Entry 3LEK (X-ray diffraction, 2.00 A resolution); this record covers chain A.

Chain A:
Molecule: Platelet aggregation factor Sm-hPAF
From: Streptococcus mitis
Notes: fragment: Mutant of the lectin domain of lectinolysin, residues 43 to 184
Reference sequence: Q2PHL4 (Q2PHL4_STRMT); residues 38-190 here = UniProt positions 38-190
Sequence (153 residues; each row starts with the number of its first residue):
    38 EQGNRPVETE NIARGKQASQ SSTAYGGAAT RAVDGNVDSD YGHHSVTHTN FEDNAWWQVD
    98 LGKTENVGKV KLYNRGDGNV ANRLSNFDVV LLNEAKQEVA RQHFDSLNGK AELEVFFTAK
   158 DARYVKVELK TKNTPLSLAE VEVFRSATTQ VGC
Disordered / not traced: 38-43, 185-190
Sequence notes: engineered mutation C190 (Gln in Q2PHL4)
Ion coordination: Ca2+: R68, D71, N73, S82, A176, E177; Ni2+ near H80 (its only coordinating residue here)
From the paper describing this entry:
  - binding site for 2-acetamido-2-deoxy-alpha-D-glucopyranose: Y62
  - binding site for alpha-L-fucopyranose: H85, R112, R120

Summary:
The Ca2+ site is built by R68, D71, N73, S82, A176 and E177. From the paper: a binding site for
alpha-L-fucopyranose at H85, R112 and R120; a binding site for 2-acetamido-2-deoxy-alpha-D-glucopyranose at
Y62.
Chain A is Platelet aggregation factor Sm-hPAF (Streptococcus mitis); the structure, Lectin Domain of
Lectinolysin complexed with Lewis B Antigen, was determined by X-ray diffraction (same publication as 3LE0,
3LEG and 3LEI).
